PDB entry 1T01 | X-ray diffraction, 2.06 A resolution | chains A and B

# Chain A
Name: unnamed protein product
Organism: Gallus gallus
Notes: fragment: vinculin head
UniProtKB: P12003 (VINC_CHICK); residue numbers follow UniProt; this construct covers 1-254
Sequence (255 residues; each row starts with the number of its first residue; numbering starts at 0):
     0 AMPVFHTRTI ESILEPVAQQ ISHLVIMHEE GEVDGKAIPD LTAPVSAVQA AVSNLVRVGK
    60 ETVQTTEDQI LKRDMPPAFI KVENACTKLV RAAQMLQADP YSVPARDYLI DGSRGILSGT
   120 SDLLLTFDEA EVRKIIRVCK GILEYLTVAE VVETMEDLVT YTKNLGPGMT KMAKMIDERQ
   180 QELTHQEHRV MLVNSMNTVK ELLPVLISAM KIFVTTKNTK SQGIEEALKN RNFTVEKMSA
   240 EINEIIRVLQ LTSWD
Differences from the reference sequence: cloning artifact (0)

# Chain B
Name: Talin 1
Organism: Mus musculus
Notes: fragment: talin (vinculin binding site 1)
UniProtKB: P26039 (TLN1_MOUSE); numbering as in UniProt (aligned over 605-628)
Sequence (24 residues; each row starts with the number of its first residue):
   605 GRPLLQAAKG LAGAVSELLR SAQP
Reported in the primary citation:
  - mutagenesis - L609E, S625E: unchanged binding to unnamed protein product (chain A)
  - mutagenesis - R606A/Q610A, K613A, G614E, E621A/R624A: increased binding to unnamed protein product (chain A)

# Interface between chain A and chain B
Pairs across the interface (49):
  Ser11(A) - Lys613(B)  hydrogen bond (backbone-side chain)
  Ile12(A) - Leu609(B)
  Ile12(A) - Lys613(B)
  Ile12(A) - Ala616(B)
  Val16(A) - Ala616(B)
  Val16(A) - Val619(B)  hydrophobic
  Val16(A) - Ser620(B)
  Gln19(A) - Ser620(B)  hydrogen bond
  Gln19(A) - Leu623(B)
  Ile20(A) - Leu623(B)  hydrophobic
  His22(A) - Gln627(B)
  Met26(A) - Gln627(B)
  Met26(A) - Pro628(B)
  His27(A) - Pro628(B)
  Asp33(A) - Pro628(B)
  Lys35(A) - Pro628(B)
  Ala36(A) - Pro628(B)
  Ile37(A) - Ala626(B)
  Pro38(A) - Ser625(B)
  Leu40(A) - Ser625(B)
  Leu40(A) - Ala626(B)  hydrophobic
  Pro43(A) - Leu622(B)  hydrophobic
  Val44(A) - Leu622(B)  hydrophobic
  Val47(A) - Leu615(B)
  Val47(A) - Ala618(B)
  Val47(A) - Val619(B)
  Ala50(A) - Leu615(B)  hydrophobic
  Ala50(A) - Ala618(B)  hydrophobic
  Val51(A) - Leu615(B)  hydrophobic
  Asn53(A) - Ala611(B)
  Leu54(A) - Leu608(B)
  Leu54(A) - Ala611(B)  hydrophobic
  Leu54(A) - Ala612(B)
  Leu54(A) - Leu615(B)  hydrophobic
  Val57(A) - Pro607(B)
  Val57(A) - Leu608(B)  hydrophobic
  Gly58(A) - Leu608(B)
  Val81(A) - Leu615(B)  hydrophobic
  Leu88(A) - Leu622(B)  hydrophobic
  Leu108(A) - Ala626(B)  hydrophobic
  Ser112(A) - Leu623(B)
  Ile115(A) - Leu615(B)  hydrophobic
  Ile115(A) - Val619(B)  hydrophobic
  Thr119(A) - Leu615(B)
  Leu122(A) - Leu608(B)  hydrophobic
  Leu123(A) - Leu609(B)  hydrophobic
  Leu123(A) - Ala612(B)  hydrophobic
  Phe126(A) - Gly605(B)
  Phe126(A) - Leu608(B)  hydrophobic
Also at the interface, not in a pair above, chain A (35 interface residues in all): Thr8, Leu23, Ala46
Also at the interface, not in a pair above, chain B (20 interface residues in all): Gly614, Arg624
The authors on this interface:
  - hot spots on chain B (mutagenesis) - A612E, V619E, L623E: decreased binding to unnamed protein product (chain A)

# Summary
Chain A and chain B form an interface of 35 and 20 residues respectively, with 2 hydrogen bonds. Polar
contacts include Ser11(A)-Lys613(B) and Gln19(A)-Ser620(B). From the paper: R606A/Q610A, K613A and G614E of
chain B, among others, increase binding to unnamed protein product (chain A); A612E, V619E and L623E of chain
B reduce binding to unnamed protein product (chain A); 9 substitutions were tested in all.
Here chain A is unnamed protein product (Gallus gallus) and chain B is Talin 1 (Mus musculus). Entry 1T01
(Vinculin complexed with the VBS1 helix from talin) was determined by X-ray diffraction (same publication as
1SJ7 and 1SJ8).
